PDB entry 8CIZ | X-ray diffraction, 2.27 A resolution | chains A and B of the 4 polymer chains in the assembly

Chain A (and B):
Name: Beta sliding clamp
From: Escherichia coli
Notes: chain B of this document is another copy of the same molecule, construct and numbering; everything in this record applies to it too
UniProtKB: P0A988 (DPO3B_ECOLI); residues 1-366 here = UniProt positions 1-366
Chain sequence (369 residues; each row starts with the number of its first residue; numbers below 1 keep their minus sign (Gly-2 is residue -2)):
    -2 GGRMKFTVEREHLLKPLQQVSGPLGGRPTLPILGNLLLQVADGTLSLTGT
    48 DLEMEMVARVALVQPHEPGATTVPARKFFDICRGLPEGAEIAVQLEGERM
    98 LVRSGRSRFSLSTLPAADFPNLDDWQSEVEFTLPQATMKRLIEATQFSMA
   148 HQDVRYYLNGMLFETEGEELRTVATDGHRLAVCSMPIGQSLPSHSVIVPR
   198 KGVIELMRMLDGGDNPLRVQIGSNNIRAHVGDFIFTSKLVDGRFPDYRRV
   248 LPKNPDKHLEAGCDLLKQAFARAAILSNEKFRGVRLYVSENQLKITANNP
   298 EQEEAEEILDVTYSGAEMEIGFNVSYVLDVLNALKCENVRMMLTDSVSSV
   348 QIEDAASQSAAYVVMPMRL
Not modelled in the structure: -2, 21-24 (chain B: -2, 21-24, 209, 366)
Construct notes: expression tag (-2 to 0)
Disulfides: Cys260-Cys333
Swiss-Prot annotation at these positions:
  - binding site (DNA): Arg24, Arg73, Gln149, Tyr153, Tyr154
  - mutagenesis: Arg24 (R24A: Mild defect in DNA replication, impaired loading of clamp on DNA, polymerase speed is wild-type. More severe replication defect and very poor clamp loading; when associated with A-149), Gly66 (G66E: In dnaN159; a temperature- and UV-sensitive mutation, displays altered DNA polymerase usage, chronically induced SOS response; when associated with A-174), Ala133 (A133T: Reduction of synthesis of beta*, probably due to mutation of its promoter), Met135 (M135L: 3-fold reduction of synthesis of beta*, probably due to loss of its start codon), Met146 (M146L: No effect on synthesis of beta*), Gln149 (Q149A: Mild defect in DNA replication, impaired loading of clamp on DNA, polymerase speed is wild-type. More severe replication defect and very poor clamp loading; when associated with A-24), Tyr153 to Tyr154 (Very poor loading of clamp on DNA, polymerase speed is wild-type), Gly174 (G174A: In dnaN159; a temperature- and UV-sensitive mutation, displays altered DNA polymerase usage, chronically induced SOS response; when associated with A-66), Gln265 to Leu366 (In dnaN806; temperature sensitive), Ile272 to Leu273 (Monomeric in solution, binds very tightly to subunit delta (holA). The monomer binds tightly to linear and circular DNA. Cannot bind both Pol III and IV simultaneously)
What the authors report for this chain:
  - conformationally variable residues (side-chain flip): Met362

How chain A and chain B interact:
Contacting residue pairs - 65 pairs, chain A then chain B:
  Pro71(A) - Glu300(B)
  Lys74(A) - Ile272(B)
  Lys74(A) - Leu273(B)
  Lys74(A) - Asn296(B)
  Lys74(A) - Glu298(B)  salt bridge
  Lys74(A) - Glu300(B)  salt bridge
  Asp77(A) - Ile272(B)
  Ile78(A) - Ile272(B)
  Gly81(A) - Arg269(B)  hydrogen bond (backbone-side chain)
  Leu82(A) - Arg269(B)
  Pro83(A) - Arg269(B)
  Arg96(A) - Glu298(B)  hydrogen bond (side chain-backbone)
  Arg96(A) - Gln299(B)  hydrogen bond (side chain-backbone)
  Arg103(A) - Glu303(B)
  Arg103(A) - Glu304(B)
  Arg103(A) - Ile305(B)  hydrogen bond (backbone-backbone)
  Arg103(A) - Leu306(B)
  Arg103(A) - Asp307(B)  salt bridge
  Ser104(A) - Arg269(B)
  Ser104(A) - Glu303(B)
  Ser104(A) - Glu304(B)  hydrogen bond
  Arg105(A) - Ala302(B)
  Arg105(A) - Glu303(B)  hydrogen bond (backbone-backbone)
  Phe106(A) - Arg269(B)
  Phe106(A) - Leu273(B)  hydrophobic
  Phe106(A) - Glu301(B)
  Phe106(A) - Ala302(B)  hydrophobic
  Phe106(A) - Glu304(B)
  Ser107(A) - Glu300(B)
  Ser107(A) - Glu301(B)  hydrogen bond (backbone-backbone)
  Leu108(A) - Leu273(B)  hydrophobic
  Leu108(A) - Glu300(B)
  Ser109(A) - Glu300(B)  hydrogen bond (backbone-side chain)
  Arg269(A) - Gly81(B)  hydrogen bond (side chain-backbone)
  Arg269(A) - Leu82(B)
  Arg269(A) - Pro83(B)
  Arg269(A) - Ser104(B)
  Arg269(A) - Phe106(B)
  Ile272(A) - Lys74(B)
  Ile272(A) - Asp77(B)
  Ile272(A) - Ile78(B)
  Leu273(A) - Leu108(B)  hydrophobic
  Gln289(A) - Arg103(B)
  Asn296(A) - Lys74(B)
  Glu298(A) - Arg96(B)
  Gln299(A) - Arg96(B)  hydrogen bond (backbone-side chain)
  Glu300(A) - Pro71(B)
  Glu300(A) - Lys74(B)  salt bridge
  Glu300(A) - Ser107(B)
  Glu300(A) - Leu108(B)
  Glu300(A) - Ser109(B)  hydrogen bond
  Glu301(A) - Arg105(B)
  Glu301(A) - Phe106(B)
  Glu301(A) - Ser107(B)  hydrogen bond (backbone-backbone)
  Ala302(A) - Arg105(B)
  Ala302(A) - Phe106(B)  hydrophobic
  Glu303(A) - Arg103(B)
  Glu303(A) - Ser104(B)
  Glu303(A) - Arg105(B)  hydrogen bond (backbone-backbone)
  Glu304(A) - Arg103(B)
  Glu304(A) - Ser104(B)  hydrogen bond
  Glu304(A) - Phe106(B)
  Ile305(A) - Arg103(B)  hydrogen bond (backbone-backbone)
  Leu306(A) - Arg103(B)
  Asp307(A) - Arg103(B)  salt bridge
Interface residues without a listed pair, chain A (31 interface residues in all): Gln265
Interface residues without a listed pair, chain B (31 interface residues in all): Gln265, Gln289

Summary:
Chain A and chain B each contribute 31 residues to their interface; the contacts include 15 hydrogen bonds and
5 salt bridges. Among the polar pairs are Lys74(A)-Glu298(B), Lys74(A)-Glu300(B) and Arg103(A)-Asp307(B).
Curated annotation (UniProt) lists 5 DNA-binding residues and 13 mutagenesis sites on chain A. From the paper:
conformational variability at Met362(A).
Both chains are Beta sliding clamp (Escherichia coli). Entry 8CIZ (DNA-polymerase sliding clamp (DnaN) from
Escherichia coli in complex with Mycoplanecin A) was determined by X-ray diffraction (same publication as 8CIX
and 8CIY).
